Entry 3FTC (X-ray diffraction, 1.68 A resolution); this record covers chain A.

== Chain A ==
Protein: Dimethyladenosine transferase
From: Aquifex aeolicus
Notes: EC 2.1.1.-
Reference sequence: O67680 (KSGA_AQUAE); residue numbers follow UniProt; this construct covers 1-248
Chain sequence (249 residues; each row starts with the number of its first residue; numbering starts at 0):
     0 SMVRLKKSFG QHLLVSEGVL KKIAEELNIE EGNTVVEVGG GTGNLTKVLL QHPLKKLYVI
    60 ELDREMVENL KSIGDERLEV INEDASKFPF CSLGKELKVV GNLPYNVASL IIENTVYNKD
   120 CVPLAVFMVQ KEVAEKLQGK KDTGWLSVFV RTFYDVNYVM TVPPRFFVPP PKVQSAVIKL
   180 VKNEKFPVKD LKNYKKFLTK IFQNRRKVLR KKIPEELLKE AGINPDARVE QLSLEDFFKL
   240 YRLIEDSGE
Disordered / not traced: 0-11, 247-248
Sequence notes: expression tag (0)
Swiss-Prot annotation at these positions:
  - binding site (S-adenosyl-L-methionine): His11, Leu13, Gly38, Glu60, Asp83, Asn101
  - site (Interaction with RNA): Asn105, Thr198, Gln202, Arg204
Cystine bridges: Cys90-Cys120
What the authors report for this chain:
  - catalytic residues: Gln10, His11, Asn101, Pro103, Tyr104, Phe166 (proposed by the authors, not directly observed)

== Summary ==
From UniProt: 6 S-adenosyl-L-methionine-binding residues. The paper reports catalytic residues Gln10, His11
and Asn101 among others.
Chain A is Dimethyladenosine transferase (Aquifex aeolicus); the structure, Crystal structure of A. aeolicus
KsgA at 1.72-Angstrom resolution, was determined by X-ray diffraction together with 3FTD, 3FTE and 3FTF from
the same study.
